7MUY - chains MH and ZH of the 205 polymer chains in the assembly; structure by electron microscopy, 4.60 A resolution (low resolution: residue-level contacts below are approximate; hydrogen-bond / salt-bridge calls are withheld).

# Chain MH (and ZH)
Protein: Type IV secretion protein IcmK
Organism: Legionella pneumophila
Notes: chain ZH of this document is another copy of the same molecule, construct and numbering; everything in this record applies to it too
UniProtKB: A0A2S6FBG9 (A0A2S6FBG9_LEGPN); residue numbers follow UniProt; this construct covers 1-361
Amino-acid sequence (361 residues; row label = number of the first residue in the row):
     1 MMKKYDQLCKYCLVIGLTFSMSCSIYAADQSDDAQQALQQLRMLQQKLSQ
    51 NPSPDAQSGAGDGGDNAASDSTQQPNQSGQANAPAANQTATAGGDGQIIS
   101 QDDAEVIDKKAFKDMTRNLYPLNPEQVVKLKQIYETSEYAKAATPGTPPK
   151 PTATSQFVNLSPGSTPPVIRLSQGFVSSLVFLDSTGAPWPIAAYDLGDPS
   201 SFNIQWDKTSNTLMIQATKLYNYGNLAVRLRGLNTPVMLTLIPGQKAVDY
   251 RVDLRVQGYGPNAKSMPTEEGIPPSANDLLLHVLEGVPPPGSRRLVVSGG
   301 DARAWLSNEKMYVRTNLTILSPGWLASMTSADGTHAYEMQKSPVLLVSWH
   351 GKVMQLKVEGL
Disordered / not traced: 1-103 (chain ZH: 1-103, 264-277, 361)

# Interface between chain MH and chain ZH
Pairs across the interface (71; chain MH residue first):
  Q126(MH) - F112(ZH)
  K129(MH) - F112(ZH)
  K129(MH) - K113(ZH)
  L130(MH) - F112(ZH)
  L130(MH) - T116(ZH)
  Y134(MH) - Y120(ZH)
  S137(MH) - Y120(ZH)
  A140(MH) - P124(ZH)
  A140(MH) - V127(ZH)
  K141(MH) - V127(ZH)
  K141(MH) - K131(ZH)
  A143(MH) - K131(ZH)
  P145(MH) - K131(ZH)
  P145(MH) - Q132(ZH)
  P145(MH) - E135(ZH)
  F157(MH) - E285(ZH)
  F157(MH) - V287(ZH)
  P162(MH) - A153(ZH)
  P162(MH) - T154(ZH)
  P162(MH) - R251(ZH)
  P162(MH) - D253(ZH)
  P166(MH) - P151(ZH)
  P166(MH) - Y250(ZH)
  S184(MH) - L281(ZH)
  S184(MH) - E285(ZH)
  D195(MH) - M214(ZH)
  Y221(MH) - E138(ZH)
  Y221(MH) - Y139(ZH)
  Y221(MH) - K141(ZH)
  Y221(MH) - A142(ZH)
  N222(MH) - A142(ZH)
  Y223(MH) - T144(ZH)
  Y223(MH) - F175(ZH)
  G224(MH) - F175(ZH)
  N225(MH) - G174(ZH)
  N225(MH) - F175(ZH)
  N225(MH) - V176(ZH)
  N225(MH) - Y250(ZH)
  L226(MH) - Y250(ZH)
  A227(MH) - M214(ZH)
  N234(MH) - V180(ZH)
  N234(MH) - L182(ZH)
  N234(MH) - P188(ZH)
  N234(MH) - N211(ZH)
  T235(MH) - R251(ZH)
  P236(MH) - S178(ZH)
  P236(MH) - R251(ZH)
  M238(MH) - S178(ZH)
  M238(MH) - Y250(ZH)
  M238(MH) - R251(ZH)
  L239(MH) - Y250(ZH)
  T240(MH) - Y250(ZH)
  R255(MH) - E285(ZH)
  V256(MH) - E285(ZH)
  Q257(MH) - H282(ZH)
  Q257(MH) - E285(ZH)
  Y259(MH) - L281(ZH)
  P267(MH) - L284(ZH)
  P267(MH) - M328(ZH)
  P267(MH) - T329(ZH)
  T268(MH) - S327(ZH)
  T268(MH) - M328(ZH)
  T268(MH) - T329(ZH)
  E269(MH) - S327(ZH)
  E269(MH) - M328(ZH)
  E270(MH) - W324(ZH)
  E270(MH) - A326(ZH)
  E270(MH) - S327(ZH)
  G271(MH) - W324(ZH)
  G271(MH) - L325(ZH)
  I272(MH) - L325(ZH)
Other interface residues (no listed pair), chain MH (44 interface residues in all): L122, T136, A142, G146, G163, D183, G197
Other interface residues (no listed pair), chain ZH (46 interface residues in all): L119, V128, S155, Q205, T212, S330

# Summary
Chain MH and chain ZH form an interface of 44 and 46 residues respectively.
Chain MH and chain ZH are both Type IV secretion protein IcmK (Legionella pneumophila); the structure,
Reconstruction of the Legionella pneumophila Dot/Icm T4SS 3DVA Map 5, was determined by electron microscopy
together with 7MUC, 7MUD, 7MUE, 7MUQ, 7MUS, 7MUV and 7MUW from the same study.
